PDB entry 4B7F | X-ray diffraction, 1.76 A resolution | chains A and C of the 4 polymer chains in the assembly

== Chain A (and C) ==
Name: Catalase
From: Corynebacterium glutamicum atcc 13032
Notes: EC 1.11.1.6; chain C of this document is another copy of the same molecule, construct and numbering; everything in this record applies to it too
UniProt: A0A0U4WRC5 (A0A0U4WRC5_CORGT); residue numbers follow UniProt; this construct covers 2-516
Chain sequence (515 residues; numbered 2 to 516; the number before each row is that of its first residue):
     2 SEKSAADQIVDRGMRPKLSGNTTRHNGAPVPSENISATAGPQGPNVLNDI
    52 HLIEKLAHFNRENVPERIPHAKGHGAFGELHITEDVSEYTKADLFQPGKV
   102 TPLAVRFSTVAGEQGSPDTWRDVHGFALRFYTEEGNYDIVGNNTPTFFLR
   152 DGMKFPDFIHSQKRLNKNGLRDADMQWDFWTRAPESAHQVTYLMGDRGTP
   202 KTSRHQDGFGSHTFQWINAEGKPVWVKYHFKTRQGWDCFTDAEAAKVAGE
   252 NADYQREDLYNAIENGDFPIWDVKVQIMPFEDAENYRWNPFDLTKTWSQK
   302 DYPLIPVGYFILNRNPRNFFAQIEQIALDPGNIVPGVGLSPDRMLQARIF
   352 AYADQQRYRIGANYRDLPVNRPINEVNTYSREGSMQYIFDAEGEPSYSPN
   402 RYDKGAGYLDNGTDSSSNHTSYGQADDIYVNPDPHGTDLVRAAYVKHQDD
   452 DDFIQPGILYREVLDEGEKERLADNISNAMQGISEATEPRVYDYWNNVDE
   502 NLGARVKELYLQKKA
Differences from the reference sequence: conflict Ile350 (Val in A0A0U4WRC5), Asn498 (Lys in A0A0U4WRC5)
Metal / ion sites: heme Fe: Tyr353 (together with nitric oxide)
Ligand contacts:
  - heme / nitric oxide: Arg68, Ile69, Pro70, His71, Arg107, Ser109, Gly126, Phe127, Ala128, Val141, Gly142, Asn143, Phe148, Gly153, Phe156, Gly211, Ser212, His213, Leu294, Leu329, Met345, Ala348, Arg349, Ala352, Tyr353, Gln356, Gln357, Arg360
  - NADPH (NDP; NADPH dihydro-nicotinamide-adenine-dinucleotide phosphate): Pro146, His189, Tyr193, Arg198, Phe210, His230, Lys232, Gln277, Thr297, Trp298, Ser299, Gln300, Lys301, Gln456, Ile459, Leu460, Val464, Leu465, Glu469

== Chain A / chain C interface ==
Contacting residue pairs - 192 pairs, chain A then chain C:
  Pro32(A) - Arg442(C)
  Ser33(A) - Met154(C)
  Glu34(A) - Met154(C)
  Glu34(A) - Lys155(C)  hydrogen bond (backbone-side chain)
  Glu34(A) - Asp158(C)
  Asn35(A) - Asp152(C)
  Asn35(A) - Met154(C)
  Asn35(A) - Lys155(C)  hydrogen bond
  Ile36(A) - Asp152(C)
  Ile36(A) - Met154(C)
  Ile36(A) - Arg344(C)
  Ile36(A) - Arg442(C)
  Ile36(A) - Ala443(C)
  Ser37(A) - Asp152(C)  hydrogen bond
  Ser37(A) - Val441(C)
  Ala38(A) - Val441(C)
  Thr39(A) - Arg344(C)
  Thr39(A) - Asp439(C)
  Thr39(A) - Leu440(C)
  Thr39(A) - Val441(C)  hydrogen bond (backbone-backbone)
  Ala40(A) - Pro435(C)
  Ala40(A) - Asp439(C)
  Gly41(A) - Pro435(C)
  Gly41(A) - Gly437(C)
  Gly41(A) - Asp439(C)  hydrogen bond (backbone-backbone)
  Gly41(A) - Val441(C)
  Pro42(A) - Arg344(C)  hydrogen bond (backbone-side chain)
  Pro42(A) - Pro435(C)
  Pro42(A) - His436(C)
  Pro42(A) - Gly437(C)
  Pro42(A) - Val441(C)
  Pro42(A) - Ala443(C)  hydrophobic
  Pro42(A) - Ala444(C)
  Gln43(A) - Glu285(C)  hydrogen bond
  Gln43(A) - Phe292(C)
  Gln43(A) - Pro342(C)
  Gln43(A) - Pro433(C)
  Gln43(A) - Asp434(C)  hydrogen bond (side chain-backbone)
  Gln43(A) - Pro435(C)  hydrogen bond (backbone-backbone)
  Gln43(A) - His436(C)
  Gln43(A) - Val446(C)
  Gly44(A) - Pro435(C)
  Pro45(A) - Gln347(C)
  Pro45(A) - Tyr430(C)
  Asn46(A) - Arg344(C)
  Asn46(A) - Gln347(C)  hydrogen bond (backbone-side chain)
  Asp50(A) - Met154(C)
  His52(A) - Met154(C)
  Leu53(A) - Gly153(C)
  Leu53(A) - Met154(C)  hydrophobic
  Ile54(A) - Phe351(C)  hydrophobic
  Lys56(A) - Met154(C)  hydrogen bond (side chain-backbone)
  Lys56(A) - Asp158(C)  salt bridge
  Leu57(A) - Gly153(C)
  Leu57(A) - Pro157(C)  hydrophobic
  Ala58(A) - Asp355(C)
  Phe60(A) - Ile69(C)  hydrophobic
  Phe60(A) - Phe156(C)  hydrophobic
  Phe60(A) - Pro157(C)  hydrophobic
  Phe60(A) - Ile160(C)  hydrophobic
  Phe60(A) - His161(C)
  Asn61(A) - Ala352(C)
  Asn61(A) - Asp355(C)
  Asn61(A) - Gln356(C)
  Asn61(A) - Tyr359(C)
  Arg62(A) - Asp355(C)  salt bridge
  Arg62(A) - Tyr359(C)
  Glu63(A) - Ile69(C)
  Glu63(A) - His161(C)  salt bridge
  Asn64(A) - Pro66(C)
  Asn64(A) - Glu67(C)  hydrogen bond (side chain-backbone)
  Asn64(A) - Arg68(C)  hydrogen bond (side chain-backbone)
  Asn64(A) - Ile69(C)
  Asn64(A) - Tyr359(C)  hydrogen bond (backbone-side chain)
  Pro66(A) - Asn64(C)
  Glu67(A) - Asn64(C)  hydrogen bond (backbone-side chain)
  Glu67(A) - Gln115(C)
  Arg68(A) - Asn64(C)  hydrogen bond (backbone-side chain)
  Ile69(A) - Phe60(C)
  Ile69(A) - Glu63(C)
  Ile69(A) - Asn64(C)
  Glu114(A) - Gln115(C)
  Glu114(A) - Gly116(C)
  Gln115(A) - Glu67(C)
  Gln115(A) - Glu114(C)
  Gln115(A) - Gln115(C)
  Gly116(A) - Glu114(C)
  Gly116(A) - Gly116(C)
  Gly116(A) - Ser117(C)
  Gly116(A) - Arg165(C)
  Ser117(A) - Gly116(C)
  Asp152(A) - Asn35(C)
  Asp152(A) - Ile36(C)
  Asp152(A) - Ser37(C)  hydrogen bond
  Gly153(A) - Leu53(C)
  Gly153(A) - Leu57(C)
  Met154(A) - Ser33(C)
  Met154(A) - Glu34(C)
  Met154(A) - Asn35(C)
  Met154(A) - Ile36(C)
  Met154(A) - Asp50(C)
  Met154(A) - His52(C)
  Met154(A) - Leu53(C)  hydrophobic
  Met154(A) - Lys56(C)  hydrogen bond (backbone-side chain)
  Lys155(A) - Glu34(C)  hydrogen bond (side chain-backbone)
  Lys155(A) - Asn35(C)  hydrogen bond
  Phe156(A) - Phe60(C)  hydrophobic
  Pro157(A) - Leu57(C)  hydrophobic
  Pro157(A) - Phe60(C)  hydrophobic
  Asp158(A) - Glu34(C)
  Asp158(A) - Lys56(C)  salt bridge
  Ile160(A) - Phe60(C)  hydrophobic
  His161(A) - Phe60(C)
  His161(A) - Glu63(C)  salt bridge
  Arg165(A) - Gly116(C)
  Arg165(A) - Asp254(C)  salt bridge
  Arg165(A) - Arg257(C)
  Asn167(A) - Asn319(C)
  Asn167(A) - Phe320(C)  hydrogen bond (backbone-backbone)
  Lys168(A) - Tyr261(C)
  Lys168(A) - Pro317(C)
  Lys168(A) - Arg318(C)
  Lys168(A) - Phe320(C)
  Asn169(A) - Arg257(C)
  Asn169(A) - Tyr261(C)
  Asn169(A) - Phe320(C)
  Gly170(A) - Arg257(C)  hydrogen bond (backbone-side chain)
  Gly170(A) - Phe320(C)
  Leu171(A) - Arg257(C)
  Leu171(A) - Glu258(C)
  Gly250(A) - Gly250(C)
  Asp254(A) - Arg165(C)  salt bridge
  Asp254(A) - Leu171(C)
  Arg257(A) - Arg165(C)
  Arg257(A) - Asn169(C)
  Arg257(A) - Gly170(C)  hydrogen bond (side chain-backbone)
  Arg257(A) - Leu171(C)
  Glu258(A) - Leu171(C)
  Tyr261(A) - Lys168(C)  hydrogen bond
  Tyr261(A) - Asn169(C)
  Glu285(A) - Gln43(C)  hydrogen bond
  Phe292(A) - Gln43(C)
  Pro317(A) - Lys168(C)
  Arg318(A) - Lys168(C)
  Asn319(A) - Asn167(C)
  Phe320(A) - Asn167(C)  hydrogen bond (backbone-backbone)
  Phe320(A) - Lys168(C)
  Phe320(A) - Asn169(C)
  Phe320(A) - Gly170(C)
  Pro342(A) - Gln43(C)
  Arg344(A) - Ile36(C)
  Arg344(A) - Thr39(C)
  Arg344(A) - Pro42(C)  hydrogen bond (side chain-backbone)
  Arg344(A) - Asn46(C)
  Gln347(A) - Pro45(C)
  Gln347(A) - Asn46(C)  hydrogen bond (side chain-backbone)
  Phe351(A) - Ile54(C)  hydrophobic
  Ala352(A) - Asn61(C)
  Asp355(A) - Ala58(C)
  Asp355(A) - Asn61(C)
  Asp355(A) - Arg62(C)  salt bridge
  Gln356(A) - Asn61(C)  hydrogen bond
  Tyr359(A) - Asn61(C)
  Tyr359(A) - Arg62(C)
  Tyr359(A) - Asn64(C)  hydrogen bond (side chain-backbone)
  Tyr359(A) - Val65(C)
  Tyr430(A) - Pro45(C)
  Pro433(A) - Gln43(C)
  Asp434(A) - Gln43(C)  hydrogen bond (backbone-side chain)
  Pro435(A) - Ala40(C)
  Pro435(A) - Gly41(C)
  Pro435(A) - Pro42(C)
  Pro435(A) - Gln43(C)  hydrogen bond (backbone-backbone)
  Pro435(A) - Gly44(C)
  His436(A) - Pro42(C)
  His436(A) - Gln43(C)
  Gly437(A) - Gly41(C)
  Gly437(A) - Pro42(C)
  Asp439(A) - Thr39(C)
  Asp439(A) - Ala40(C)
  Asp439(A) - Gly41(C)  hydrogen bond (backbone-backbone)
  Leu440(A) - Thr39(C)
  Val441(A) - Ala38(C)
  Val441(A) - Thr39(C)  hydrogen bond (backbone-backbone)
  Val441(A) - Gly41(C)
  Val441(A) - Pro42(C)
  Arg442(A) - Pro32(C)
  Arg442(A) - Ile36(C)
  Ala443(A) - Ile36(C)
  Ala443(A) - Pro42(C)  hydrophobic
  Ala444(A) - Pro42(C)
  Val446(A) - Gln43(C)
Interface residues without a listed pair, chain A (89 interface residues in all): Val47, Val65, Pro70, Ala246, Asn290, Phe321, Ala348
Interface residues without a listed pair, chain C (88 interface residues in all): Val47, Pro70, Ala246, Asn290, Ala348

== In short ==
89 residues of chain A and 88 residues of chain C are in contact; the contacts include 34 hydrogen bonds and 8
salt bridges. Polar contacts include Lys56(A)-Asp158(C), Arg62(A)-Asp355(C) and Glu63(A)-His161(C). Chain A
binds NADPH and heme / nitric oxide.
Both chains are Catalase (Corynebacterium glutamicum atcc 13032). Entry 4B7F (Structure of a liganded
bacterial catalase) was determined by X-ray diffraction together with 4B7G and 4B7H from the same study.
